Entry 2AJ3 (X-ray diffraction, 2.03 A resolution); this record covers chains A and B.

# Chain A
Name: Fab m18, Light Chain
Source organism: Homo sapiens
UniProt: Q6PIH7 (Q6PIH7_HUMAN); residues 3-214 here correspond to UniProt positions 25-236 (UniProt number = residue number + 22)
Chain sequence (213 residues; each row starts with the number of its first residue):
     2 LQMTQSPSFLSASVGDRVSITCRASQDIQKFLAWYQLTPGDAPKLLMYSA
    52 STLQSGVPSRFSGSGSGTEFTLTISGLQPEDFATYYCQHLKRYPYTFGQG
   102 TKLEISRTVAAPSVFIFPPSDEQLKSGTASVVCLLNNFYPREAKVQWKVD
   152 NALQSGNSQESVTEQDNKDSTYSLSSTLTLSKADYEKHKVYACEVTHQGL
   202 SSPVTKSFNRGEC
Unresolved in the structure: 214
Cystine bridges: Cys-23/Cys-88, Cys-134/Cys-194
From the paper describing this entry:
  - contacts within the chain: Ala-25/Ile-29 (hydrophobic contact), Ile-29/Leu-33 (hydrophobic contact)

# Chain B
Name: Fab m18, Heavy Chain
Source organism: Homo sapiens
UniProt: Q6GMX1 (Q6GMX1_HUMAN); aligned to UniProt positions 21-247 over residues 2-219 (the alignment contains insertions or deletions, so no single offset holds)
Chain sequence (228 residues; row label = number of the first residue in the row; a row labelled like 82A-82C holds insertion residues (82A, then the next letters in order)):
     2 VQLLESGPGVVKPSETLSLTCTVSGASVNNYYWTWVRQPPGKGLEWIGNV
    52 YDSGDTNYNPSLSSRLSLSMDTSKNQFSLRL
82A-82C SSV
    83 TAADTATYYCARYHRHFI
100A-100F RGPLSF
   101 DYWGRGTLVTVSSASTKGPSVFPLAPSSKSTSGGTSALGCLVKDYFPEPV
   151 TVSWNSGALTSGVHTFPAVLQSSGLYSLSSVVTVPSSSLGTQTYICNVNH
   201 KPSNTKVDKKVEPKSCDKTS
Unresolved in the structure: 218-220
Cystine bridges: Cys-22/Cys-92, Cys-140/Cys-196
From the paper describing this entry:
  - contacts within the chain: Tyr-32/Arg-94 (cation-pi contact), Trp-34/Val-51 (backbone contact), Tyr-52/Asn-58 (hydrogen bond)
  - binding site for sulfate ion: Asn-31, Tyr-33, Ser-128, Lys-129
  - conformationally variable residues (loop rearrangement): Gly-55

# Interface between chain A and chain B
Pairs across the interface - 76 pairs, chain A then chain B:
  Phe-32(A) / Arg-100A(B)
  Phe-32(A) / Pro-100C(B)
  Tyr-36(A) / Ser-100E(B)
  Tyr-36(A) / Phe-100F(B)  hydrogen bond (side chain-backbone)
  Tyr-36(A) / Trp-103(B)
  Leu-38(A) / Gln-39(B)
  Leu-38(A) / Tyr-91(B)
  Gly-41(A) / Arg-105(B)  hydrogen bond (backbone-side chain)
  Ala-43(A) / Trp-103(B)
  Ala-43(A) / Gly-104(B)
  Ala-43(A) / Arg-105(B)
  Pro-44(A) / Tyr-91(B)
  Pro-44(A) / Trp-103(B)  hydrophobic
  Pro-44(A) / Gly-104(B)
  Leu-46(A) / Ser-100E(B)
  Leu-46(A) / Asp-101(B)
  Tyr-49(A) / Leu-100D(B)
  Tyr-87(A) / Gln-39(B)
  Tyr-87(A) / Gly-44(B)
  Gln-89(A) / Phe-100F(B)
  Leu-91(A) / Pro-100C(B)
  Leu-91(A) / Leu-100D(B)
  Leu-91(A) / Ser-100E(B)
  Tyr-94(A) / Trp-47(B)  hydrophobic
  Tyr-94(A) / Asn-50(B)
  Tyr-94(A) / Tyr-52(B)  hydrogen bond
  Tyr-94(A) / Asn-58(B)
  Tyr-94(A) / Tyr-95(B)  hydrogen bond
  Tyr-94(A) / Arg-97(B)
  Pro-95(A) / Trp-47(B)  hydrophobic
  Pro-95(A) / Pro-61(B)
  Tyr-96(A) / Trp-47(B)
  Tyr-96(A) / Tyr-95(B)  hydrogen bond
  Tyr-96(A) / Pro-100C(B)
  Phe-98(A) / Leu-45(B)  hydrophobic
  Phe-116(A) / Lys-129(B)
  Phe-116(A) / Ser-130(B)
  Phe-116(A) / Thr-131(B)
  Phe-116(A) / Ser-132(B)
  Phe-116(A) / Ala-137(B)  hydrophobic
  Ile-117(A) / Lys-129(B)  hydrogen bond (backbone-backbone)
  Phe-118(A) / Leu-124(B)
  Phe-118(A) / Ala-125(B)
  Phe-118(A) / Ser-130(B)
  Phe-118(A) / Ala-137(B)
  Pro-120(A) / Lys-214(B)
  Ser-121(A) / Phe-122(B)
  Ser-121(A) / Pro-123(B)
  Glu-123(A) / Lys-209(B)  salt bridge
  Gln-124(A) / Phe-122(B)
  Gln-124(A) / Lys-143(B)
  Ser-131(A) / Leu-141(B)
  Ser-131(A) / Lys-143(B)
  Val-133(A) / Leu-124(B)  hydrophobic
  Leu-135(A) / Phe-166(B)  hydrophobic
  Asn-137(A) / His-164(B)
  Asn-137(A) / Thr-183(B)
  Asn-138(A) / His-164(B)  hydrogen bond
  Gln-160(A) / Val-169(B)
  Gln-160(A) / Leu-170(B)  hydrogen bond (side chain-backbone)
  Gln-160(A) / Gln-171(B)
  Glu-161(A) / Val-169(B)
  Ser-162(A) / Phe-166(B)
  Ser-162(A) / Pro-167(B)  hydrogen bond (side chain-backbone)
  Val-163(A) / Pro-167(B)
  Thr-164(A) / Phe-166(B)
  Ser-174(A) / His-164(B)  hydrogen bond
  Ser-174(A) / Phe-166(B)
  Leu-175(A) / Phe-166(B)
  Ser-176(A) / Phe-166(B)
  Ser-176(A) / Ser-179(B)  hydrogen bond
  Thr-180(A) / Lys-143(B)
  Lys-207(A) / Lys-129(B)
  Ser-208(A) / Lys-129(B)  hydrogen bond (backbone-side chain)
  Phe-209(A) / Lys-129(B)
  Glu-213(A) / Cys-216(B)
Other interface residues (no listed pair), chain A (47 interface residues in all): Ala-34, Ser-50, Gln-55, Val-115, Pro-119, Asp-122, Thr-129
Other interface residues (no listed pair), chain B (49 interface residues in all): Val-37, Glu-46, Asn-60, Val-121, Leu-138, Thr-165, Val-181
From the paper, about this interface:
  - interface residues, chain A: Tyr-94(A), Tyr-96(A)
  - interface residues, chain B: Tyr-52(B), Tyr-95(B)

# Summary
47 residues of chain A face 49 of chain B across their interface; the contacts include 12 hydrogen bonds and 1
salt bridge. Polar pairs include Glu-123(A)/Lys-209(B), Tyr-36(A)/Phe-100F(B) and Gly-41(A)/Arg-105(B). From
the paper: a binding site for sulfate ion at Asn-31(B), Tyr-33(B) and Ser-128(B) among others; interface
residues Tyr-94(A), Tyr-96(A) and Tyr-52(B) among others.
Here chain A is Fab m18, Light Chain and chain B is Fab m18, Heavy Chain, both from Homo sapiens. Entry 2AJ3
(Crystal Structure of a Cross-Reactive HIV-1 Neutralizing CD4-Binding Site Antibody Fab m18) was determined by
X-ray diffraction.
